Entry 1KDH (X-ray diffraction, 3.00 A resolution); this record covers chains D and A.

# Chain D
Molecule: 4-nt DNA strand
Sequence (4 nucleotides; each row starts with the number of its first residue):
     1 UUUU
Modified residues: BRU (5-bromo-2'-deoxyuridine-5'-monophosphate) at position 1, BRU (5-bromo-2'-deoxyuridine-5'-monophosphate) at position 2, BRU (5-bromo-2'-deoxyuridine-5'-monophosphate) at position 3, BRU (5-bromo-2'-deoxyuridine-5'-monophosphate) at position 4

# Chain A
Protein: Terminal deoxynucleotidyltransferase short isoform
Organism: Mus musculus
Notes: EC 2.7.7.31
Chain sequence (363 residues; each row starts with the number of its first residue):
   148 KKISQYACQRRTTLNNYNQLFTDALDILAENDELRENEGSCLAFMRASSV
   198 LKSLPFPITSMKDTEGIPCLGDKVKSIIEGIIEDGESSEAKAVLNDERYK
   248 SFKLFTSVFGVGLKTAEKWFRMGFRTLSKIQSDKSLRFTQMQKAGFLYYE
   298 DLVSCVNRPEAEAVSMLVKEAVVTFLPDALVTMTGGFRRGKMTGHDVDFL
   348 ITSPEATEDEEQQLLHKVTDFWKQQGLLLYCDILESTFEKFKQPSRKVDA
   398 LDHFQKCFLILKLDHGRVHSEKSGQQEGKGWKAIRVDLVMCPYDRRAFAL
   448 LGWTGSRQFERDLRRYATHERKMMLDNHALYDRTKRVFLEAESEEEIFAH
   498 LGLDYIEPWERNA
Not modelled in the structure: 394-397, 421-423
What the authors report for this chain:
  - binding site for the 4-nt DNA strand (chain D): Lys261, Arg432
  - contacts within the chain: Arg432-Asp434 (salt bridge)
  - catalytic residues: Asp434

# Interface between chain D and chain A
Residue-residue contacts (30):
  BRU_1(D) with Gly257(A), sugar contact; Gly259(A), hydrogen bond to the phosphate; Lys261(A), salt bridge to the phosphate; Thr262(A), hydrogen bond to the phosphate
  BRU_2(D) with Val255(A), phosphate contact; Phe256(A), sugar contact; Gly257(A), hydrogen bond to the phosphate; Val258(A), hydrogen bond to the phosphate; Met288(A), sugar contact; Phe405(A), base contact; Arg432(A), hydrogen bond to the phosphate
  BRU_3(D) with Asp343(A), phosphate contact; Asp345(A), phosphate contact; Lys403(A), hydrogen bond to the sugar; Phe405(A), sugar contact; Arg432(A), salt bridge to the phosphate; Asp434(A), sugar contact; Trp450(A), phosphate contact; Arg454(A), sugar contact
  BRU_4(D) with Gly332(A), sugar contact; Arg336(A), hydrogen bond to the phosphate; Asp343(A), phosphate contact; Asp345(A), phosphate contact; Gly449(A), base contact; Trp450(A), base contact; Thr451(A), sugar contact; Gly452(A), sugar contact; Ser453(A), base contact; Arg454(A), salt bridge to the phosphate; Glu457(A), base contact
Interface residues without a listed pair, chain A (26 interface residues in all): Leu260, Arg461, Asn474

# In short
The interface between chain D and chain A involves 4 residues on one side and 26 on the other, with 7 hydrogen
bonds and 3 salt bridges. Polar pairs include BRU_3(D)-Lys403(A), BRU_1(D)-Gly259(A) and BRU_1(D)-Thr262(A).
From the paper: the catalytic residue Asp434(A); a binding site for the 4-nt DNA strand (chain D) at Lys261(A)
and Arg432(A).
Chain D is a 4-nt DNA strand and chain A is Terminal deoxynucleotidyltransferase short isoform (Mus musculus);
the structure, Binary Complex of Murine Terminal Deoxynucleotidyl Transferase with a Primer Single Stranded
DNA, was determined by X-ray diffraction (same publication as 1KEJ and 1JMS).
